2ZO0 - chains B and E of the 3 polymer chains in the assembly; structure by X-ray diffraction, 2.19 A resolution.

[Chain B]
Protein: E3 ubiquitin-protein ligase UHRF1
From: Mus musculus
Notes: EC 6.3.2.-; fragment: SRA domain, residues 419-628
Reference sequence: Q8VDF2 (UHRF1_MOUSE); residues 419-628 here = UniProt positions 419-628
Chain sequence (212 residues; each row starts with the number of its first residue):
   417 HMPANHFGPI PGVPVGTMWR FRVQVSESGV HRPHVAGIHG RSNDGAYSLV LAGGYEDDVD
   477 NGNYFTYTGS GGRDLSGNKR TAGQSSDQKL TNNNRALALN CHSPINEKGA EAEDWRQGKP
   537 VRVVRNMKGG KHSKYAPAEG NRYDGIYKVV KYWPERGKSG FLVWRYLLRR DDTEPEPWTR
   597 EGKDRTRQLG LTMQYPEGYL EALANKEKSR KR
Not modelled in the structure: 626-628
Construct notes: expression tag (417-418)

[Chain E]
Molecule: 13-nt DNA strand
Sequence (13 nucleotides; numbered 421 to 433; the number before each row is that of its first residue):
   421 GTCAGCGCAA TGG
Modified positions: 5CM (5-methyl-2'-deoxy-cytidine-5'-monophosphate) at position 426

[Chain B / chain E interface]
Contacting residue pairs (37):
  Arg-436(B) / DA429(E)  salt bridge to the phosphate
  Phe-437(B) / DC428(E)  phosphate contact
  Phe-437(B) / DA429(E)  stacking on the base
  Arg-438(B) / 5CM_426(E)  phosphate contact
  Arg-438(B) / DG427(E)  sugar contact
  Arg-438(B) / DC428(E)  hydrogen bond to the phosphate
  Val-439(B) / DA429(E)  base contact
  His-450(B) / DG425(E)  base contact
  His-450(B) / DG427(E)  sugar contact
  Val-451(B) / DG425(E)  base contact
  Val-451(B) / 5CM_426(E)  sugar contact
  Val-451(B) / DG427(E)  sugar contact
  Ala-452(B) / DG425(E)  phosphate contact
  Ala-452(B) / 5CM_426(E)  phosphate contact
  Gly-453(B) / 5CM_426(E)  hydrogen bond to the phosphate
  Val-466(B) / 5CM_426(E)  base contact
  Leu-467(B) / 5CM_426(E)  base contact
  Ala-468(B) / 5CM_426(E)  hydrogen bond to the base
  Gly-469(B) / 5CM_426(E)  hydrogen bond to the base
  Gly-470(B) / 5CM_426(E)  hydrogen bond to the base
  Tyr-471(B) / 5CM_426(E)  hydrogen bond to the phosphate
  Asp-474(B) / 5CM_426(E)  hydrogen bond to the base
  Tyr-483(B) / 5CM_426(E)  base contact
  Thr-484(B) / 5CM_426(E)  hydrogen bond to the base
  Ser-486(B) / DG425(E)  hydrogen bond to the phosphate
  Ser-486(B) / 5CM_426(E)  phosphate contact
  Gly-487(B) / DG425(E)  phosphate contact
  Arg-489(B) / 5CM_426(E)  salt bridge to the phosphate
  Leu-491(B) / DG425(E)  base contact
  Arg-496(B) / DG425(E)  hydrogen bond to the base
  Arg-496(B) / DG427(E)  base contact
  Thr-497(B) / 5CM_426(E)  sugar contact
  Asn-509(B) / DG425(E)  phosphate contact
  Lys-544(B) / DG427(E)  salt bridge to the phosphate
  Lys-544(B) / DC428(E)  salt bridge to the phosphate
  Pro-612(B) / DA429(E)  base contact
  Tyr-615(B) / DA429(E)  sugar contact
Other interface residues (no listed pair), chain B (32 interface residues in all): Ile-454, Gly-485, Lys-495, Asn-508, Asn-542
Other interface residues (no listed pair), chain E (6 interface residues in all): DA424

[Overview]
32 residues of chain B face 6 of chain E across their interface; the contacts include 10 hydrogen bonds, 4
salt bridges and 1 aromatic stacking contact. Polar contacts include Ala-468(B)/5CM_426(E),
Gly-469(B)/5CM_426(E) and Gly-470(B)/5CM_426(E).
Chain B is E3 ubiquitin-protein ligase UHRF1 (Mus musculus) and chain E is a 13-nt DNA strand; the structure,
mouse NP95 SRA domain DNA specific complex 1, was determined by X-ray diffraction together with 2ZO1 and 2ZO2
from the same study.
